7N4X - chain A; structure by electron microscopy, 3.33 A resolution.

[Chain A]
Molecule: Isoform 2 of NPC1-like intracellular cholesterol transporter 1
From: Homo sapiens
UniProtKB: Q9UHC9 (NPCL1_HUMAN), isoform Q9UHC9-2; residues 1-1332 here = UniProt positions 1-1332
Sequence (1332 residues; each row starts with the number of its first residue):
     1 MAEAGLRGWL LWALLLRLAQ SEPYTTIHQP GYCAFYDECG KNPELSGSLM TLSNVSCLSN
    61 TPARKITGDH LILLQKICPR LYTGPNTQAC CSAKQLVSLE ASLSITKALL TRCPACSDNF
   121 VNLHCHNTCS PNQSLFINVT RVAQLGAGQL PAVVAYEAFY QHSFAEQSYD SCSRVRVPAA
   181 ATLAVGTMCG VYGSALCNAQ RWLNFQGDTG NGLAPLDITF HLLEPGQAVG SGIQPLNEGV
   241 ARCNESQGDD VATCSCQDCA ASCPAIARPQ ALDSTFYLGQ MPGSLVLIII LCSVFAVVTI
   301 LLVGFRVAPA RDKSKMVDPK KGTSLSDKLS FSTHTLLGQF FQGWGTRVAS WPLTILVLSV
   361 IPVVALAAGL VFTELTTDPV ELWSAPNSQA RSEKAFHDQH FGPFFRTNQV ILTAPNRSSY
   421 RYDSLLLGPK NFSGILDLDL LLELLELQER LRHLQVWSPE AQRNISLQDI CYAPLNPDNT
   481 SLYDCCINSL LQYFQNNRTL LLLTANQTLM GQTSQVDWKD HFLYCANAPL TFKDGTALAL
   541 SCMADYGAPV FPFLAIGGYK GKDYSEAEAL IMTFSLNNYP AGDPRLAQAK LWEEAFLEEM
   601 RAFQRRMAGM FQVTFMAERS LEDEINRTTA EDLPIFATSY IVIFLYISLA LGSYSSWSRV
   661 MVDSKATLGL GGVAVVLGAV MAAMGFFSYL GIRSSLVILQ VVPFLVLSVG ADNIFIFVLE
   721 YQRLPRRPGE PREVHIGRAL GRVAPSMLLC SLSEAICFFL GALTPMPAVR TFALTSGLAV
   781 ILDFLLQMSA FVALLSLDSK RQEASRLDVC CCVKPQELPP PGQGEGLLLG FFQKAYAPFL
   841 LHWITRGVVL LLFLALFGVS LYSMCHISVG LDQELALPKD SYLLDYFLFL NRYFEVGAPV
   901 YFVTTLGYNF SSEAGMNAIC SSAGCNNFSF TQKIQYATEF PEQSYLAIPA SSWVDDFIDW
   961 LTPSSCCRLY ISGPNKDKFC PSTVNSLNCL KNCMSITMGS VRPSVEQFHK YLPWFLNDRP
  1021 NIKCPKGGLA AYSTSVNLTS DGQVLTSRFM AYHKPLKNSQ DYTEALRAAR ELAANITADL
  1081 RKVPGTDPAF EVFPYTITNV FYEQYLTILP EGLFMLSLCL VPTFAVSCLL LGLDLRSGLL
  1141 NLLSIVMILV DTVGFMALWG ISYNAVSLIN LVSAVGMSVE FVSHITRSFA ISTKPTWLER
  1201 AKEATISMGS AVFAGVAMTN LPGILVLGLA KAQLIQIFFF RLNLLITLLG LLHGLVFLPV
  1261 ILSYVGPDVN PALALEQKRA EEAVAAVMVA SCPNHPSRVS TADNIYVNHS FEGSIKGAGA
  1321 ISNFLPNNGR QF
Unresolved in the structure: 1-332, 1286-1332
Differences from the reference sequence: engineered mutation Arg347 (Trp in Q9UHC9)
Disulfides: Cys471-Cys485, Cys525-Cys542, Cys920-Cys925, Cys966-Cys1024, Cys967-Cys993, Cys980-Cys989
Covalent attachments: N-acetylglucosamine (NAG) linked to Asn431, Asn464, Asn497, Asn506, Asn909, Asn1037, Asn1075

[Overview]
N-acetylglucosamine is covalently linked to Asn431, Asn464, Asn497, Asn506, Asn909 and Asn1037 and 1 more.
Chain A is Isoform 2 of NPC1-like intracellular cholesterol transporter 1 (Homo sapiens); the structure,
Structure of human NPC1L1 mutant-W347R, was determined by electron microscopy (same publication as 7N4U and
7N4V).
